PDB entry 8HQH | X-ray diffraction, 1.58 A resolution | chains A and B

[Chain A (and B)]
Name: 3C-like proteinase nsp5
From: Severe acute respiratory syndrome coronavirus 2
Notes: EC 3.4.22.69; chain B of this document is another copy of the same molecule, construct and numbering; everything in this record applies to it too
Reference sequence: P0DTC1 (R1A_SARS2); residues 3-301 here correspond to UniProt positions 3266-3564 (UniProt number = residue number + 3263)
Amino-acid sequence (299 residues; numbered 3 to 301; the number before each row is that of its first residue):
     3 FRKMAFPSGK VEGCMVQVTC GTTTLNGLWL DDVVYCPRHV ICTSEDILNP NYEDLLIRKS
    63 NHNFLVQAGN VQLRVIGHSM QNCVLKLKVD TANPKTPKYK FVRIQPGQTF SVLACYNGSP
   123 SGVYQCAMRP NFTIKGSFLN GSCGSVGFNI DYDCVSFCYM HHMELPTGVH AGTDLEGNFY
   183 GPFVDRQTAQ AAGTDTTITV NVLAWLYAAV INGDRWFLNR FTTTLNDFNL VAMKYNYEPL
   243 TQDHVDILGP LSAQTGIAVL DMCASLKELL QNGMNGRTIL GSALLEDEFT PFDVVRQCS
Disordered / not traced: 300-301 (chain B: fully traced)
Sequence notes: engineered mutation I49 (Met3312 in P0DTC1)
Ligand contacts: YH-53 (HUR; N-[(2S)-1-[[(2S)-1-(1,3-benzothiazol-2-yl)-1-oxidanylidene-3-[(3S)-2-oxidanylidenepyrrolidin-3-yl]propan-2-yl]amino]-4-methyl-1-oxidanylidene-pentan-2-yl]-4-methoxy-1H-indole-2-carboxamide): T25, L27, H41, C44, I49, F140, L141, N142, G143, S144, C145, H163, H164, M165, E166, L167, P168, H172, D187, R188, Q189, T190, A191
What the authors report for this chain:
  - binding site for YH-53: H41, F140, L141, N142, S144, C145, H163, H164, M165, E166, Q189, T190
  - catalytic residues: H41, C145 (citing earlier work)

[How chain A and chain B interact]
Residue-residue contacts (49; chain A residue first):
  R4(A) - Y126(B)
  R4(A) - Q127(B)  hydrogen bond (side chain-backbone)
  R4(A) - C128(B)
  R4(A) - K137(B)  hydrogen bond (side chain-backbone)
  K5(A) - Y126(B)
  M6(A) - G124(B)
  M6(A) - V125(B)
  M6(A) - Y126(B)  hydrophobic
  M6(A) - S139(B)
  A7(A) - G124(B)
  A7(A) - V125(B)  hydrogen bond (backbone-backbone)
  F8(A) - V125(B)
  P9(A) - S10(B)
  P9(A) - E14(B)
  P9(A) - P122(B)  hydrophobic
  P9(A) - S123(B)
  P9(A) - G124(B)
  S10(A) - P9(B)
  S10(A) - S10(B)  hydrogen bond (side chain-backbone)
  S10(A) - E14(B)  hydrogen bond (backbone-side chain)
  G11(A) - G11(B)
  G11(A) - E14(B)  hydrogen bond (backbone-side chain)
  E14(A) - P9(B)
  E14(A) - S10(B)  hydrogen bond (side chain-backbone)
  E14(A) - G11(B)  hydrogen bond (side chain-backbone)
  P122(A) - P9(B)  hydrophobic
  S123(A) - P9(B)
  G124(A) - M6(B)
  G124(A) - A7(B)
  G124(A) - P9(B)
  V125(A) - M6(B)
  V125(A) - A7(B)  hydrogen bond (backbone-backbone)
  V125(A) - F8(B)
  V125(A) - V125(B)  hydrophobic
  Y126(A) - R4(B)
  Y126(A) - K5(B)
  Y126(A) - M6(B)  hydrophobic
  Q127(A) - R4(B)  hydrogen bond (backbone-side chain)
  C128(A) - R4(B)
  K137(A) - R4(B)  hydrogen bond (backbone-side chain)
  S139(A) - R4(B)
  S139(A) - M6(B)
  S139(A) - Q299(B)  hydrogen bond
  L141(A) - Q299(B)
  L141(A) - C300(B)
  L141(A) - S301(B)
  R298(A) - S123(B)  hydrogen bond (side chain-backbone)
  R298(A) - G124(B)
  Q299(A) - S139(B)  hydrogen bond
Interface residues without a listed pair, chain A (24 interface residues in all): K12, L115, G138
Interface residues without a listed pair, chain B (26 interface residues in all): F3, K12, L115, G138, L141

[Summary]
Chain A and chain B form an interface of 24 and 26 residues respectively, with 14 hydrogen bonds. Polar pairs
include R4(A)-Q127(B), R4(A)-K137(B) and S10(A)-S10(B). Chain A binds YH-53. The paper reports catalytic
residues H41(A) and C145(A); a binding site for YH-53 at H41(A), F140(A) and L141(A) among others.
Chain A and chain B are both 3C-like proteinase nsp5 (Severe acute respiratory syndrome coronavirus 2); the
structure, Crystal structure of SARS-Cov-2 main protease M49I mutant in complex with inhibitor YH-53, was
determined by X-ray diffraction, deposited together with 8HQF, 8HQG, 8HQI and 8HQJ.
